1PH5 - chains D and B of the 5 polymer chains in the assembly; structure by X-ray diffraction, 2.30 A resolution.

[Chain D]
Molecule: 11-nt DNA strand
Notes: engineered mutation(s): G10(3DR)
Sequence (11 nucleotides; numbered 2 to 12; the number before each row is that of its first residue):
     2 GGGTTTTGXG G
Modified residues: 3DR (1',2'-dideoxyribofuranose-5'-phosphate) at position 10

[Chain B]
Molecule: Telomere-binding protein beta subunit
From: Sterkiella nova
UniProt: P16458 (TEBB_OXYNO); residue numbers follow UniProt; this construct covers 9-224
Amino-acid sequence (216 residues; each row starts with the number of its first residue):
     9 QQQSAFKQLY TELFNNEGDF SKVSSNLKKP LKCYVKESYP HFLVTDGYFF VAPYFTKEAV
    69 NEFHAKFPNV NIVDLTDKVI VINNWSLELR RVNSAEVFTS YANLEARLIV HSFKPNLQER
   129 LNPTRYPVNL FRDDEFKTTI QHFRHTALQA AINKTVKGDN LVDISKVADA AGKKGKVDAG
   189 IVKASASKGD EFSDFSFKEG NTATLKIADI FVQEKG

[Chain D / chain B interface]
Contacting residue pairs (7):
  DT5(D) with Tyr134(B), stacking on the base
  DT6(D) with Tyr134(B), base contact
  DG9(D) with Glu45(B), hydrogen bond to the base; His49(B), base contact; Leu51(B), base contact; Phe106(B), sugar contact
  3DR_10(D) with Arg140(B), salt bridge to the phosphate
Other interface residues (no listed pair), chain D (5 interface residues in all): DT7
Other interface residues (no listed pair), chain B (9 interface residues in all): Lys44, Pro48, Phe58

[In short]
Chain D and chain B form an interface of 5 and 9 residues respectively, with 1 hydrogen bond, 1 salt bridge
and 1 aromatic stacking contact. Polar contacts include DG9(D)-Glu45(B) and 3DR_10(D)-Arg140(B).
Here chain D is an 11-nt DNA strand and chain B is Telomere-binding protein beta subunit (Sterkiella nova).
Entry 1PH5 (Crystal structure of the oxytricha nova telomere end-binding protein complexed with noncognate
ssdna ggggttttg(3dr)gg) was determined by X-ray diffraction, deposited together with 1PA6, 1PH1, 1PH2, 1PH3,
1PH6, 1PH7 and 3 further entries.
